PDB entry 4HNJ | X-ray diffraction, 2.90 A resolution | chains A and C of the 3 polymer chains in the assembly

== Chain A ==
Protein: Bcl-2-like protein 1
Organism: Homo sapiens
UniProt: Q07817 (B2CL1_HUMAN); residues 1-209 here = UniProt positions 1-209
Amino-acid sequence (212 residues; numbered -2 to 209; the number before each row is that of its first residue; numbers below 1 keep their minus sign (Gly-2 is residue -2)):
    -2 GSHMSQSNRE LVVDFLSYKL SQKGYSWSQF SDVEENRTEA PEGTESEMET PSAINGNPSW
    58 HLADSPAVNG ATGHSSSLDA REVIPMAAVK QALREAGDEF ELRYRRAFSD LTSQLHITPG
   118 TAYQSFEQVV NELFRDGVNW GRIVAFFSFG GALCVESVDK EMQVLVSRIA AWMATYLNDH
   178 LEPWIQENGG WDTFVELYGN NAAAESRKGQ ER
Unresolved in the structure: -2, 25-80, 197-209
Sequence notes: expression tag (-2 to 0)
Curated features (UniProtKB/Swiss-Prot):
  - motif: Ser4 to Trp24 (BH4), Val86 to Arg100 (BH3), Glu129 to Gly148 (BH1), Pro180 to Tyr195 (BH2)
  - site: Asp61, Ser62 (Cleavage)
  - modified residue (Phosphoserine): Ser49, Ser62
  - mutagenesis: Ser49 (S49A: Less stable at G2 checkpoint after DNA damage), Asp61 (D61A: No cleavage by caspase-1 nor by caspase-3), Phe131 to Asp133 (No heterodimerization with BAX), Val135 to Trp137 (Loss of anti-apoptotic activity), Gly138 to Ile140 (Loss of anti-apoptotic activity), Gly138 (G138A: No heterodimerization with BAX), Ser145 to Gly147 (Decreases interaction with DNM1L, no effect on endocytosis enhancement), Gly148 (G148E: No heterodimerization with BAX), Asp156 (D156A: No effect on caspase-1 cleavage), Asp176 (D176A: No effect on caspase-1 cleavage), Trp188 to Phe191 (Abolishes interaction with DNM1L and endocytosis enhancement), Trp188 to Asp189 (Reduces anti-apoptotic activity by about half), 1 further mutagenesis entry in UniProt
What the authors report for this chain:
  - conformationally variable residues (loop rearrangement): Pro116
  - mutagenesis - H113A (10-fold): decreased binding to p53

== Chain C ==
Protein: Bcl-2-binding component 3
Notes: fragment: BH3 domain peptide
UniProt: Q9BXH1 (BBC3_HUMAN); residues 301-325 here correspond to UniProt positions 130-154 (UniProt number = residue number - 171)
Amino-acid sequence (25 residues; row label = number of the first residue in the row):
   301 EEQWAREIGA QLRRMADDLN AQYER
Unresolved in the structure: 301, 324-325
Curated features (UniProtKB/Swiss-Prot):
  - motif: Ile308 to Gln322 (BH3)

== Chain A / chain C interface ==
Pairs across the interface - 44 pairs, chain A then chain C:
  Glu96(A) - Leu319(C)
  Phe97(A) - Leu312(C)  hydrophobic
  Phe97(A) - Met315(C)  hydrophobic
  Phe97(A) - Ala316(C)
  Phe97(A) - Leu319(C)  hydrophobic
  Arg100(A) - Gln322(C)  hydrogen bond
  Tyr101(A) - Met315(C)  hydrogen bond (side chain-backbone)
  Tyr101(A) - Asp318(C)
  Tyr101(A) - Leu319(C)
  Ala104(A) - Met315(C)  hydrophobic
  Phe105(A) - Gln311(C)
  Phe105(A) - Leu312(C)  hydrophobic
  Phe105(A) - Met315(C)  hydrophobic
  Gln111(A) - Trp304(C)
  Gln111(A) - Ile308(C)
  Leu112(A) - Trp304(C)
  Leu112(A) - Ala305(C)  hydrophobic
  Leu112(A) - Ile308(C)  hydrophobic
  His113(A) - Trp304(C)
  Ser122(A) - Ala305(C)
  Gln125(A) - Ala305(C)
  Val126(A) - Ala305(C)
  Val126(A) - Gly309(C)
  Val126(A) - Leu312(C)  hydrophobic
  Glu129(A) - Arg306(C)
  Glu129(A) - Gly309(C)
  Glu129(A) - Ala310(C)
  Glu129(A) - Arg313(C)  salt bridge
  Leu130(A) - Gly309(C)
  Leu130(A) - Leu312(C)
  Leu130(A) - Arg313(C)
  Arg132(A) - Arg313(C)
  Asp133(A) - Arg313(C)  salt bridge
  Asn136(A) - Asp317(C)  hydrogen bond
  Asn136(A) - Asn320(C)
  Trp137(A) - Asn320(C)
  Gly138(A) - Ala316(C)
  Gly138(A) - Asn320(C)
  Arg139(A) - Arg313(C)
  Arg139(A) - Ala316(C)
  Arg139(A) - Asp317(C)  salt bridge
  Val141(A) - Leu319(C)  hydrophobic
  Ala142(A) - Ala316(C)  hydrophobic
  Phe146(A) - Leu312(C)  hydrophobic
Other interface residues (no listed pair), chain A (25 interface residues in all): Ala93, Leu108
The authors on this interface:
  - interface residues, chain A: His113(A)

== In short ==
25 residues of chain A and 16 residues of chain C are in contact, with 3 hydrogen bonds and 3 salt bridges.
Among the polar pairs are Glu129(A)-Arg313(C), Asp133(A)-Arg313(C) and Arg139(A)-Asp317(C). Curated annotation
(UniProt) lists 21 mutagenesis sites on chain A. From the paper: H113A of chain A reduces binding to p53; the
interface residue His113(A).
Chain A is Bcl-2-like protein 1 (Homo sapiens) and chain C is Bcl-2-binding component 3; the structure,
Crystallographic structure of BCL-xL domain-swapped dimer in complex with PUMA BH3 peptide at 2.9A resolution,
was determined by X-ray diffraction together with 2M04 from the same study.
